Entry 9F60 (electron microscopy, 2.39 A resolution); this record covers chains 2D and 2G of the 12 polymer chains in the assembly.

# Chain 2D
Protein: Cytochrome c oxidase subunit 3
Source organism: Chlamydomonas reinhardtii
UniProt: Q9FV97 (Q9FV97_CHLRE); residues -105 to 276 here correspond to UniProt positions 1-382 (UniProt number = residue number + 106)
Amino-acid sequence (382 residues; numbered -105 to 276; the number before each row is that of its first residue; numbers below 1 keep their minus sign (Met-105 is residue -105)):
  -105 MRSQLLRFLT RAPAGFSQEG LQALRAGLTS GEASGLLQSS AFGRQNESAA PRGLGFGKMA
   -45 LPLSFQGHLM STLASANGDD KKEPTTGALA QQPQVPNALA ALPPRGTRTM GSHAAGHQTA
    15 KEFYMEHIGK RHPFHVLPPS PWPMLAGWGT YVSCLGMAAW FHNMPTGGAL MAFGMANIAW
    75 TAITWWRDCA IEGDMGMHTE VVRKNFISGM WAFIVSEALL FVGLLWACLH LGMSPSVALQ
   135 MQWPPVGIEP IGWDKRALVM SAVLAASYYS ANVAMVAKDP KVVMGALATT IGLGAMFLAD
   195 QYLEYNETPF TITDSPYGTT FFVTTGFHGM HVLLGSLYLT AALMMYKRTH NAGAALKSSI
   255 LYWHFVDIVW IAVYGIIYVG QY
Not modelled in the structure: -105 to 10
Ligand contacts:
  - 1,2-diacyl-glycerol-3-sn-phosphate (3PH): Trp80, Cys83, Ala84, Gly87, His92, Arg97, Phe100, Met104, Phe107, Leu228, Leu231, Tyr232, Ala235, Met239, Ala246, Gly247, Ala248, Ala249
  - phosphatidylcholine (PC7; (7S)-4-hydroxy-N,N,N-trimethyl-9-oxo-7-[(palmitoyloxy)methyl]-3,5,8-trioxa-4-phosphahexacosan-1-aminium 4-oxide): Trp120, Leu123, His124, Met127, Ser128
  - phosphatidylglycerol (PGT; (1S)-2-{[{[(2R)-2,3-dihydroxypropyl]oxy}(hydroxy)phosphoryl]oxy}-1-[(palmitoyloxy)methyl]ethyl stearate): His29, Leu31, Ala76, Trp79, Trp80, Cys83, Glu86, His92, Phe100, Gly103, Phe107
  - phosphatidylethanolamine (PTY): Met51, Phe55, Tyr199, Thr202, Phe204, Thr205, Ile206, Phe216, Gly220, Phe221

# Chain 2G
Protein: Cox6a
Source organism: Chlamydomonas reinhardtii
UniProt: A0A2K3D591 (A0A2K3D591_CHLRE); residues 1-125 here = UniProt positions 1-125
Amino-acid sequence (125 residues; row label = number of the first residue in the row):
     1 MQALRRAVST AMPGFRRAST TAGETIDKYW APYFPKPAVT ADEAKKSVNK EMVGFMLLGP
    61 VGVAFMLYDF AVGLEEEHHV TIPPYPWMRI RRLPGMPWGQ DGLFEGHPRV ATTWPPEEGA
   121 ADSHH
Not modelled in the structure: 1-22, 39-40, 116-125
Ligand contacts: phosphatidylethanolamine (PTY): Trp98, Gly102, Leu103, Phe104, Glu105

# Chain 2D / chain 2G interface
Residue-residue contacts (70):
  Lys15(2D) with Glu24(2G)
  Met19(2D) with Glu24(2G); Ile26(2G), hydrophobic
  Gly23(2D) with Ile26(2G); Trp30(2G), hydrogen bond (backbone-side chain)
  Lys24(2D) with Glu24(2G); Tyr29(2G)
  His26(2D) with Trp30(2G)
  Pro27(2D) with Trp30(2G)
  Trp54(2D) with Pro97(2G); Trp98(2G), hydrophobic
  Met89(2D) with Thr25(2G)
  Gly90(2D) with Thr25(2G); Ile26(2G), hydrogen bond (backbone-backbone); Asp27(2G), hydrogen bond (backbone-backbone)
  Met91(2D) with Ile26(2G), hydrophobic
  His92(2D) with Asp27(2G)
  Thr93(2D) with Ile26(2G); Asp27(2G); Trp30(2G)
  Glu94(2D) with Phe34(2G)
  Arg97(2D) with Asp27(2G), salt bridge
  Ala132(2D) with Trp87(2G)
  Leu133(2D) with Trp87(2G)
  Gln134(2D) with Trp87(2G)
  Pro139(2D) with Trp87(2G)
  Val140(2D) with Tyr85(2G); Trp87(2G), hydrogen bond (backbone-side chain)
  Gly141(2D) with Ile82(2G)
  Ile142(2D) with Met88(2G), hydrophobic
  Arg150(2D) with Asp69(2G), salt bridge
  Val153(2D) with Gly62(2G); Phe65(2G), hydrophobic; Met66(2G)
  Met154(2D) with Met66(2G), hydrophobic
  Ala156(2D) with Leu58(2G)
  Val157(2D) with Gly62(2G); Met66(2G), hydrophobic
  Ala159(2D) with Leu58(2G), hydrophobic
  Ala160(2D) with Phe55(2G); Gly59(2G)
  Tyr163(2D) with Glu51(2G); Gly54(2G); Phe55(2G), hydrophobic
  Ser164(2D) with Phe55(2G)
  Asn166(2D) with Glu51(2G), hydrogen bond
  Val167(2D) with Glu51(2G)
  Val170(2D) with Ser47(2G)
  Ala171(2D) with Val48(2G), hydrophobic
  Lys172(2D) with Ala44(2G)
  Thr183(2D) with Phe55(2G)
  Leu187(2D) with Val63(2G), hydrophobic
  Met190(2D) with Met66(2G); Phe70(2G), hydrophobic
  Asp194(2D) with Met66(2G); Asp69(2G); Phe70(2G)
  Leu197(2D) with Phe70(2G), hydrophobic
  Tyr199(2D) with Phe104(2G)
  Asn200(2D) with Phe104(2G)
  Glu201(2D) with Gly73(2G); Leu74(2G)
  Thr205(2D) with Glu105(2G), hydrogen bond
  Thr207(2D) with Arg89(2G), hydrogen bond (backbone-backbone); Ile90(2G), hydrogen bond (backbone-backbone); Arg91(2G)
  Asp208(2D) with Trp87(2G); Met88(2G); Arg89(2G), hydrogen bond (side chain-backbone)
  Ser209(2D) with Trp87(2G), hydrogen bond (backbone-backbone)
Also at the interface, not in a pair above, chain 2D (58 interface residues in all): Tyr18, Arg25, Phe55, His56, Asn57, Val95, Glu143, Val176, Ala193, Tyr196, Pro203
Also at the interface, not in a pair above, chain 2G (41 interface residues in all): Met52, Leu67, Val80, Leu93, Met96, Gly102, Val110

# Overview
58 residues of chain 2D face 41 of chain 2G across their interface; the contacts include 10 hydrogen bonds and
2 salt bridges. Polar contacts include Arg97(2D)-Asp27(2G), Arg150(2D)-Asp69(2G) and Gly23(2D)-Trp30(2G).
Phosphatidylethanolamine is bound between chain 2D and chain 2G.
Chain 2D is Cytochrome c oxidase subunit 3 and chain 2G is Cox6a, both from Chlamydomonas reinhardtii; the
structure, Structure of the Chlamydomonas reinhardtii respiratory complex IV from respiratory supercomplex,
was determined by electron microscopy (same publication as 9F5X, 9F5Y, 9F5Z, 9F61 and 9F62).
